PDB entry 7LU6 | X-ray diffraction, 1.95 A resolution | chains A and B

Chain A (and B):
Protein: Kin of IRRE-like protein 3
Source organism: Mus musculus
Notes: fragment: Domain 1, residues 47-146; chain B of this document is another copy of the same molecule, construct and numbering; everything in this record applies to it too
UniProt: Q8BR86 (KIRR3_MOUSE); residues 47-146 here = UniProt positions 47-146
Chain sequence (109 residues; numbered 44 to 152; the number before each row is that of its first residue):
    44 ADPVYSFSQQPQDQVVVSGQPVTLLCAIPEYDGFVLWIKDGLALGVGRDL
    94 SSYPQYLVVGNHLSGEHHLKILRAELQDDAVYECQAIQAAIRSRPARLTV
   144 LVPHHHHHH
Not modelled in the structure: 44, 147-152 (chain B: 44-45, 147-152)
Disulfides: Cys69-Cys127
Differences from the reference sequence: expression tag (44-46, 147-152)
Metal / ion sites: Na+: Asp75, Leu93, Tyr96, Tyr99
What the authors report for this chain:
  - self-association interface (contacts with another copy of this molecule); pairs are residue here / residue on that copy: Leu79-Leu79, Gln128
  - specificity-determining residues: Val89 (by similarity / conservation)
  - specificity-determining residues: Leu79, Tyr96, Ile130
  - mutagenesis - L79Q, L79Q/V89G/Y96W, L79Q/V89G/Y96W/I130S: increased binding to Kirrel2
  - mutagenesis - Q128A: unchanged expression
  - mutagenesis - Q128A: unchanged localization
  - mutagenesis - Q128A: abolished binding to Kin of IRRE-like protein 3 (chain A)

How chain A and chain B interact:
Residue-residue contacts (31; chain A residue first):
  Phe77(A) - Val89(B)  hydrophobic
  Leu79(A) - Leu79(B)  hydrophobic
  Leu79(A) - Ala86(B)  hydrophobic
  Asp83(A) - Arg135(B)  hydrogen bond (backbone-side chain)
  Gly84(A) - Gln128(B)  hydrogen bond (backbone-side chain)
  Gly84(A) - Arg135(B)
  Leu85(A) - Gln128(B)
  Leu85(A) - Ala133(B)  hydrophobic
  Leu85(A) - Arg135(B)
  Ala86(A) - Leu79(B)  hydrophobic
  Ala86(A) - Gln128(B)  hydrogen bond (backbone-side chain)
  Ala86(A) - Ile130(B)
  Leu87(A) - Ile130(B)
  Gly88(A) - Ile130(B)
  Val89(A) - Phe77(B)  hydrophobic
  Val89(A) - Ile130(B)  hydrophobic
  Ser95(A) - Gln131(B)
  Tyr96(A) - Ala133(B)
  Gln128(A) - Gly84(B)  hydrogen bond (side chain-backbone)
  Gln128(A) - Leu85(B)
  Gln128(A) - Ala86(B)  hydrogen bond (side chain-backbone)
  Ile130(A) - Ala86(B)
  Ile130(A) - Leu87(B)
  Ile130(A) - Gly88(B)
  Ile130(A) - Val89(B)  hydrophobic
  Gln131(A) - Ser95(B)
  Ala133(A) - Leu85(B)  hydrophobic
  Ala133(A) - Tyr96(B)
  Arg135(A) - Asp83(B)  hydrogen bond (side chain-backbone)
  Arg135(A) - Gly84(B)
  Arg135(A) - Leu85(B)
Also at the interface, not in a pair above, chain A (20 interface residues in all): Asp92, Glu126, Ala129, Ile134
Also at the interface, not in a pair above, chain B (19 interface residues in all): Glu126, Ala129, Ile134
Interface features reported in the paper:
  - hot spots on chain A (mutagenesis) - L85A, Y96A, R135A: decreased binding to another copy of this molecule

Summary:
Chain A and chain B form an interface of 20 and 19 residues respectively, with 6 hydrogen bonds. Among the
polar pairs are Asp83(A)-Arg135(B), Gly84(A)-Gln128(B) and Ala86(A)-Gln128(B). The paper reports that L79Q,
L79Q/V89G/Y96W and L79Q/V89G/Y96W/I130S of chain A increase binding to Kirrel2; specificity determinants
Val89(A), Leu79(A) and Tyr96(A) among others; 7 substitutions were tested in all.
Chain A and chain B are both Kin of IRRE-like protein 3 (Mus musculus); the structure, Crystal structure of
the mouse Kirrel3 D1 homodimer, was determined by X-ray diffraction, deposited together with 7LTW.
